7TDX - chains B and A of the 3 polymer chains in the assembly; structure by X-ray diffraction, 3.10 A resolution.

# Chain B
Molecule: 14-nt DNA strand
Sequence (14 nucleotides; row label = number of the first residue in the row):
     1 AAATTTGTTT ACTC

# Chain A
Name: Forkhead box P3
From: Mus musculus
Reference sequence: Q53Z59 (Q53Z59_MOUSE); the construct lacks a stretch of the UniProt sequence, so the offset changes along the chain: 242-315 = UniProt 204-277; 316-417 = UniProt 316-417
Sequence (176 residues; row label = number of the first residue in the row):
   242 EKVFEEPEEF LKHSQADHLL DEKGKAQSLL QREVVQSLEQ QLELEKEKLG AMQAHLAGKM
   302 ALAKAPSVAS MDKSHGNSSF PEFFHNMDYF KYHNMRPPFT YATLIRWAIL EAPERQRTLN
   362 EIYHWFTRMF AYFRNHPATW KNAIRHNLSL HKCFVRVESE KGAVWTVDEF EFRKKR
Not modelled in the structure: 242-321, 412-417
Construct notes: conflict Ser255 (Cys217 in Q53Z59), Ser269 (Cys231 in Q53Z59)
What the authors report for this chain:
  - conformationally variable residues: Ala372
  - contacts within the chain: Arg337-Tyr373
  - mutagenesis - A372P: decreased signaling
  - mutagenesis - A372G, A372S: unchanged signaling
  - mutagenesis - R347H, A372P: decreased stability
  - disease-associated variants - R347H: decreased binding to IR-FKHM4g DNA
  - mutagenesis - H334D: decreased binding to IR-FKHM4g DNA
  - mutagenesis - F331D, W348D: decreased binding to IR-FKHM4g
  - mutagenesis - F331D, W348D: decreased binding to single FKHM
  - disease-associated variants - R337Q, I346T, M370I, F371C, Y373V: decreased stability
  - disease-associated variants - R337Q, Y373V: decreased signaling
  - disease-associated variants - R337Q: decreased binding to Runx1

# How chain B and chain A interact
Contacting residue pairs (14):
  DT6(B) - Leu360(A)  sugar contact
  DT6(B) - Tyr364(A)  phosphate contact
  DT6(B) - Arg386(A)  base contact
  DG7(B) - Leu360(A)  phosphate contact
  DG7(B) - Arg386(A)  base contact
  DG7(B) - Arg397(A)  hydrogen bond to the phosphate
  DG7(B) - Ala404(A)  phosphate contact
  DG7(B) - Trp406(A)  hydrogen bond to the phosphate
  DT8(B) - Arg386(A)  base contact
  DT8(B) - Ser390(A)  base contact
  DT8(B) - Trp406(A)  phosphate contact
  DT9(B) - His387(A)  hydrogen bond to the base
  DT9(B) - Ser390(A)  base contact
  DT10(B) - His387(A)  hydrogen bond to the base
Other interface residues (no listed pair), chain B (6 interface residues in all): DA11
Other interface residues (no listed pair), chain A (10 interface residues in all): Asn361, Leu391

# Overview
6 residues of chain B face 10 of chain A across their interface; the contacts include 4 hydrogen bonds. Polar
contacts include DT9(B)-His387(A), DT10(B)-His387(A) and DG7(B)-Arg397(A). The paper reports that R347H, A372P
and R337Q of chain A, among others, reduce stability; conformational variability at Ala372(A); 12
substitutions were tested in all.
Chain B is a 14-nt DNA strand and chain A is Forkhead box P3 (Mus musculus); the structure, Structure of
FOXP3-DNA complex, was determined by X-ray diffraction together with 7TDW from the same study.
